PDB entry 1L7Z | X-ray diffraction, 2.30 A resolution | chains A and B

[Chain A]
Molecule: Calmodulin
Organism: Homo sapiens
Reference sequence: P62158 (CALM_HUMAN); residues 1-148 here = UniProt positions 1-148
Chain sequence (148 residues; row label = number of the first residue in the row):
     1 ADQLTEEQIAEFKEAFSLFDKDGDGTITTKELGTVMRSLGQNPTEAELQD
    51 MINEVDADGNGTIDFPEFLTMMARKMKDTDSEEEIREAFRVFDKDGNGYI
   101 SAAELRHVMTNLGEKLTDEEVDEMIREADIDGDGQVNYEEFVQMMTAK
Unresolved in the structure: 1-2, 79-80, 147-148
Ion coordination: Ca2+ site 1: D20, D22, D24, T26, E31; Ca2+ site 2: D56, D58, N60, T62, E67; Ca2+ site 3: D93, D95, N97, Y99, E104; Ca2+ site 4: D129, D131, D133, Q135, E140
Reported in the primary citation:
  - binding site for myristic acid: L18, F19, L39, F92, M109, L112

[Chain B]
Molecule: Cap-23/nap-22
Notes: fragment: calmodulin binding domain
Chain sequence (9 residues; row label = number of the first residue in the row):
   201 GGKLSKKKK
Unresolved in the structure: 207-209
Reported in the primary citation:
  - post-translational modification sites: G201

[Interface between chain A and chain B]
Contacting residue pairs (9; chain A residue first):
  T5(A) - K203(B)
  E7(A) - K203(B)  salt bridge
  Q8(A) - K203(B)
  Q8(A) - L204(B)  hydrogen bond (side chain-backbone)
  Q8(A) - S205(B)
  E11(A) - K203(B)
  K75(A) - S205(B)
  E127(A) - G202(B)
  M144(A) - L204(B)  hydrophobic
Also at the interface, not in a pair above, chain A (11 interface residues in all): F12, E123, M124, Q143
Also at the interface, not in a pair above, chain B (6 interface residues in all): G201, K206
The authors on this interface:
  - pairs named by the authors: E7(A)-K203(B) (salt bridge), F12(A)-L204(B) (hydrophobic contact), M144(A)-L204(B) (hydrophobic contact)

[Overview]
11 residues of chain A face 6 of chain B across their interface; the contacts include 1 hydrogen bond and 1
salt bridge. Polar contacts include E7(A)-K203(B) and Q8(A)-L204(B). The authors report a salt bridge between
E7(A) and K203(B); hydrophobic contacts between F12(A) and L204(B) and M144(A) and L204(B). The paper reports
a binding site for myristic acid at L18(A), F19(A) and L39(A) among others; a modification site at G201(B).
Chain A is Calmodulin (Homo sapiens) and chain B is Cap-23/nap-22; the structure, Crystal structure of
Ca2+/Calmodulin complexed with myristoylated CAP-23/NAP-22 peptide, was determined by X-ray diffraction.
